PDB entry 8W0T | X-ray diffraction, 2.50 A resolution | chains A and C of the 4 polymer chains in the assembly

[Chain A (and C)]
Protein: Long-chain specific acyl-CoA dehydrogenase, mitochondrial
Organism: Homo sapiens
Notes: EC 1.3.8.8; chain C of this document is another copy of the same molecule, construct and numbering; everything in this record applies to it too
UniProtKB: P28330 (ACADL_HUMAN); residues 31-430 here = UniProt positions 31-430
Amino-acid sequence (400 residues; numbered 31 to 430; the number before each row is that of its first residue):
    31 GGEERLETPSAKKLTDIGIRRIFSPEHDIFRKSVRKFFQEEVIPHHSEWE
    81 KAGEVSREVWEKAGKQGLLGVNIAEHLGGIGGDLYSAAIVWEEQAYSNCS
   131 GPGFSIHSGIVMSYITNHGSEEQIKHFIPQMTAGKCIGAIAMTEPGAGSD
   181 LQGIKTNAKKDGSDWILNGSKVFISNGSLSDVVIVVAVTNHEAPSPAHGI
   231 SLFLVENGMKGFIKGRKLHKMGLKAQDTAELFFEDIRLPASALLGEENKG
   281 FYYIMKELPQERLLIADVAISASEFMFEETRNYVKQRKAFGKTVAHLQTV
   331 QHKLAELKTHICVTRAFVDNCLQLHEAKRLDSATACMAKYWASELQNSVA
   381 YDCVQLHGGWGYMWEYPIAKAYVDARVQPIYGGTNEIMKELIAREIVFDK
Not modelled in the structure: 31-32
Curated features (UniProtKB/Swiss-Prot):
  - active site: Glu291 (Proton acceptor)
  - binding site (FAD): Ile170 to Ser179, Phe203 to Ser205, Arg317, Gln328, Gln385 to Gly389, Thr414 to Glu416
  - binding site (substrate): Ser179, Ala227, His228, Tyr282, Pro289 to Arg292, Gly412, Gly413
  - modified residue: Lys42 (N6-acetyllysine), Ser54 (Phosphoserine), Lys66 (N6-acetyllysine), Lys81 (N6-acetyllysine), Lys92 (N6-acetyllysine), Lys95 (N6-acetyllysine), Lys165 (N6-succinyllysine), Lys240 (N6-succinyllysine), Lys254 (N6-acetyllysine), Lys279 (N6-acetyllysine), Lys318 (N6-acetyllysine), Lys322 (N6-acetyllysine), Lys358 (N6-acetyllysine), Ser362 (Phosphoserine)
  - mutagenesis: Glu291 (E291Q: Loss of long-chain-acyl-CoA dehydrogenase activity. No effect on protein abundance. No effect on solubility. No effect on substrate binding)
Residues lining bound ligands:
  - FAD (flavin-adenine dinucleotide), molecule 1: Ile170, Ala171, Met172, Thr173, Ala177, Gly178, Ser179, Val202, Phe203, Ile204, Ser205, Lys250, Thr258, Val407, Ile410, Tyr411, Gly412, Gly413, Thr414, Glu416, Ile417, Glu420
  - FAD, molecule 2: Arg317, Phe320, Val324, Leu327, Thr329, Val330, Gln385, Leu386, Gly388, Gly389, Trp390, Tyr392
What the authors report for this chain:
  - conformationally variable residues (order/disorder transition): Ser179 to Gln182, His228
  - mutagenesis - K333Q: decreased catalytic activity (citing earlier work)
  - mutagenesis - K333Q: decreased stability (citing earlier work)
  - self-association interface (contacts with another copy of this molecule): Glu336
  - binding site for flavin-adenine dinucleotide: Glu416
  - post-translational modification sites: Lys42, Lys318, Lys322 (citing earlier work)
  - catalytic residues: Glu291

[Chain A / chain C interface]
Contacting residue pairs (8; chain A residue first):
  Leu327(A) with Gln328(C)
  Gln328(A) with Leu327(C); Gln328(C); Thr329(C), hydrogen bond
  Thr329(A) with Gln328(C), hydrogen bond; Thr329(C); His332(C)
  His332(A) with Thr329(C)

[Summary]
Chain A and chain C each contribute 4 residues to their interface; the contacts include 2 hydrogen bonds. Its
one hydrogen-bonded contact is Gln328(A)-Thr329(C). Chain A binds flavin-adenine dinucleotide. The paper
reports the catalytic residue Glu291(A); K333Q of chain A reduces catalytic activity.
Chain A and chain C are both Long-chain specific acyl-CoA dehydrogenase, mitochondrial (Homo sapiens); the
structure, Human LCAD, was determined by X-ray diffraction together with 8W0U and 8W0Z from the same study.
